7N5V - chains A and X of the 3 polymer chains in the assembly; structure by X-ray diffraction, 3.08 A resolution.

== Chain A ==
Name: Zinc finger and BTB domain-containing protein 7A
From: Homo sapiens
Notes: fragment: zinc finger domain
Reference sequence: O95365 (ZBT7A_HUMAN); residue numbers follow UniProt; this construct covers 369-500
Amino-acid sequence (143 residues; each row starts with the number of its first residue):
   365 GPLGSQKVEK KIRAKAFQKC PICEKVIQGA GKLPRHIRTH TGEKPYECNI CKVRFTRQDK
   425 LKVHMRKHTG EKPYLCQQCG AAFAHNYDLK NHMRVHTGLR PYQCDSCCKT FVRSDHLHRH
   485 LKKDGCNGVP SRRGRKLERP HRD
Disordered / not traced: 365-378, 435-507
Construct notes: expression tag (365-368, 501-507)
Bound ions: Zn2+ site 1: Cys-384, Cys-387, His-400, His-404; Zn2+ site 2: Cys-412, Cys-415, His-428, His-432
UniProt features mapped onto this chain:
  - zinc finger: Gln-382 to His-404 (C2H2-type 1), Tyr-410 to His-432 (C2H2-type 2), Tyr-438 to His-460 (C2H2-type 3), Tyr-466 to Cys-490 (C2H2-type 4)
  - cross-link: Lys-436 (Glycyl lysine isopeptide (Lys-Gly) (interchain with G-Cter in SUMO2))
Reported in the primary citation:
  - specificity-determining residues: Gly-393, Val-427 (proposed by the authors, not directly observed)

== Chain X ==
Molecule: DNA Strand I
Sequence (16 nucleotides; row label = number of the first residue in the row):
     1 AAACATCAAG GGTCCC

== Chain A / chain X interface ==
Residue-residue contacts (16; chain A residue first):
  Lys-389(A) with DG11(X), salt bridge to the phosphate
  Val-390(A) with DG12(X), phosphate contact
  Ile-391(A) with DG12(X), phosphate contact
  Gln-392(A) with DG12(X), hydrogen bond to the phosphate; DT13(X), hydrogen bond to the phosphate
  Lys-396(A) with DT13(X), base contact; DC14(X), base contact
  Arg-399(A) with DG11(X), base contact; DG12(X), hydrogen bond to the base
  His-400(A) with DG11(X), salt bridge to the phosphate
  Thr-403(A) with DG10(X), phosphate contact
  Arg-421(A) with DG10(X), hydrogen bond to the base; DG11(X), hydrogen bond to the base; DG12(X), base contact
  Lys-424(A) with DG10(X), base contact
  Lys-431(A) with DA8(X), salt bridge to the phosphate
Other interface residues (no listed pair), chain X (7 interface residues in all): DA9

== Summary ==
11 residues of chain A face 7 of chain X across their interface, with 5 hydrogen bonds and 3 salt bridges.
Among the polar pairs are Arg-399(A)/DG12(X), Arg-421(A)/DG10(X) and Arg-421(A)/DG11(X). Cys-384(A),
Cys-387(A), His-400(A) and His-404(A) coordinate Zn2+ site 1. Cys-412(A), Cys-415(A), His-428(A) and
His-432(A) form the Zn2+ site 2. The paper reports specificity determinants Gly-393(A) and Val-427(A).
Chain A is Zinc finger and BTB domain-containing protein 7A (Homo sapiens) and chain X is DNA Strand I; the
structure, ZBTB7A Zinc Finger Domain Bound to DNA Duplex Containing GGACCC (Oligo 20), was determined by X-ray
diffraction together with 8E3D, 8E3E, 7N5U and 7N5W from the same study.
